6U9D - chains D and L of the 16 polymer chains in the assembly; structure by X-ray diffraction, 3.19 A resolution.

[Chain D (and L)]
Protein: Acetolactate synthase small subunit, mitochondrial
Source organism: Saccharomyces cerevisiae
Notes: chain L of this document is another copy of the same molecule, construct and numbering; everything in this record applies to it too
UniProtKB: B3LU66 (B3LU66_YEAS1); numbering as in UniProt (aligned over 41-309)
Amino-acid sequence (297 residues; each row starts with the number of its first residue):
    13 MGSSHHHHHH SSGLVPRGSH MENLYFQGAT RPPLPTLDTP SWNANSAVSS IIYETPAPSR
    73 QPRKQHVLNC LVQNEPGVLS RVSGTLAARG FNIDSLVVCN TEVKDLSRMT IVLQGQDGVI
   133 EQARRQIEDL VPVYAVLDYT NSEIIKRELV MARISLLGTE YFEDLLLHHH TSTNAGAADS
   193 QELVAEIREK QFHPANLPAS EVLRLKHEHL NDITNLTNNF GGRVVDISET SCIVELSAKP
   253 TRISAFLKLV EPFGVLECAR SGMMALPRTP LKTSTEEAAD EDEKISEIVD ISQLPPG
Disordered / not traced: 13-42, 293-309 (chain L: 13-40, 296-309)
Differences from the reference sequence: initiating methionine (13); expression tag (14-40)
Residues lining bound ligands:
  - ATP (adenosine-5'-triphosphate), molecule 1: Arg159, Lys251, Arg254, Arg280, Thr281, Leu283
  - ATP, molecule 2: Asn231, Phe232, Lys251, Arg254, Ala257, Leu261
  - ATP, molecule 3: Val236, Val237, Asp238, Ile239

[How chain D and chain L interact]
Residue-residue contacts (31):
  Arg43(D) - His180(L)
  Arg43(D) - Arg200(L)
  Pro44(D) - Tyr173(L)  hydrophobic
  Pro44(D) - Asp176(L)
  Pro44(D) - His180(L)
  Pro44(D) - Arg200(L)
  Pro45(D) - Asp176(L)
  Pro45(D) - Arg200(L)
  Pro45(D) - His205(L)
  Pro45(D) - Ala207(L)  hydrophobic
  Leu46(D) - Tyr173(L)
  Pro47(D) - Pro206(L)
  Pro47(D) - Ala207(L)
  Leu49(D) - Ala211(L)  hydrophobic
  Leu169(D) - Leu46(L)  hydrophobic
  Tyr173(D) - Pro44(L)  hydrophobic
  Tyr173(D) - Leu46(L)  hydrophobic
  Asp176(D) - Pro44(L)
  Leu177(D) - Pro44(L)  hydrophobic
  His180(D) - Thr42(L)  hydrogen bond (side chain-backbone)
  His180(D) - Pro44(L)
  Arg200(D) - Thr42(L)  hydrogen bond (side chain-backbone)
  Arg200(D) - Arg43(L)
  Arg200(D) - Pro44(L)
  Arg200(D) - Pro45(L)
  His205(D) - Pro45(L)
  Pro206(D) - Leu46(L)  hydrophobic
  Pro206(D) - Pro47(L)
  Ala207(D) - Pro47(L)
  Leu209(D) - Pro47(L)
  Ala211(D) - Leu49(L)  hydrophobic
Also at the interface, not in a pair above, chain D (19 interface residues in all): Thr48, Thr183
Also at the interface, not in a pair above, chain L (20 interface residues in all): Ala41, Leu177, Leu209, Leu215, Thr242

[Summary]
Chain D and chain L form an interface of 19 and 20 residues respectively; the contacts include 2 hydrogen
bonds. Among the polar pairs are His180(D)-Thr42(L) and Arg200(D)-Thr42(L). Chain D binds 3 copies of ATP.
Chain D and chain L are both Acetolactate synthase small subunit, mitochondrial (Saccharomyces cerevisiae);
the structure, Saccharomyces cerevisiae acetohydroxyacid synthase, was determined by X-ray diffraction
together with 6U9H, 6VZ8 and 6WO1 from the same study.
